PDB entry 3S36 | X-ray diffraction, 3.20 A resolution | chains L and H of the 3 polymer chains in the assembly

# Chain L
Protein: 1121B light chain
Organism: Mus musculus, Homo sapiens
Sequence (214 residues; row label = number of the first residue in the row):
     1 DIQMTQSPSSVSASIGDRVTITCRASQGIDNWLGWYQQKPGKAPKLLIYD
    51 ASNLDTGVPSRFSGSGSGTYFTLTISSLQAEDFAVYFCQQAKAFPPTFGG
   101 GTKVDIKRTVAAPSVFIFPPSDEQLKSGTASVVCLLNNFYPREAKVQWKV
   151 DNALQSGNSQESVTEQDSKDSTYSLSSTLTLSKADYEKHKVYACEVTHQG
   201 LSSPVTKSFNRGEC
Disulfides: Cys23-Cys88, Cys134-Cys194

# Chain H
Protein: 1121B heavy chain
Organism: Mus musculus, Homo sapiens
Sequence (221 residues; row label = number of the first residue in the row):
     1 EVQLVQSGGGLVKPGGSLRLSCAASGFTFSSYSMNWVRQAPGKGLEWVSS
    51 ISSSSSYIYYADSVKGRFTISRDNAKNSLYLQMNSLRAEDTAVYYCARVT
   101 DAFDIWGQGTMVTVSSASTKGPSVFPLAPSSKSTSGGTAALGCLVKDYFP
   151 EPVTVSWNSGALTSGVHTFPAVLQSSGLYSLSSVVTVPSSSLGTQTYICN
   201 VNHKPSNTKVDKRVEPKSCAA
Unresolved in the structure: 1, 131-136
Disulfides: Cys22-Cys96, Cys143-Cys199

# Interface between chain L and chain H
Disulfides between the chains: Cys214(L)-Cys219(H)
Residue-residue contacts - 67 pairs, chain L then chain H:
  Trp32(L) - Asp101(H)
  Tyr36(L) - Ala102(H)
  Tyr36(L) - Phe103(H)  hydrogen bond (side chain-backbone)
  Tyr36(L) - Trp106(H)  hydrophobic
  Gln38(L) - Gln39(H)  hydrogen bond
  Gln38(L) - Tyr95(H)  hydrogen bond
  Lys42(L) - Tyr95(H)
  Ala43(L) - Tyr95(H)  hydrophobic
  Ala43(L) - Gly107(H)
  Pro44(L) - Leu45(H)  hydrophobic
  Pro44(L) - Trp106(H)  hydrogen bond (backbone-side chain)
  Leu46(L) - Ala102(H)  hydrophobic
  Leu46(L) - Phe103(H)
  Leu46(L) - Asp104(H)
  Tyr49(L) - Asp101(H)
  Tyr49(L) - Ala102(H)  hydrophobic
  Asp50(L) - Asp101(H)
  Phe87(L) - Leu45(H)  hydrophobic
  Gln89(L) - Phe103(H)
  Phe94(L) - Trp47(H)  hydrophobic
  Phe94(L) - Tyr59(H)  hydrophobic
  Phe94(L) - Tyr60(H)
  Pro96(L) - Trp47(H)  hydrophobic
  Phe98(L) - Leu45(H)
  Phe116(L) - Ala140(H)  hydrophobic
  Phe118(L) - Leu127(H)
  Phe118(L) - Ala128(H)
  Phe118(L) - Ala140(H)
  Pro119(L) - Ala220(H)
  Ser121(L) - Phe125(H)
  Ser121(L) - Pro126(H)
  Glu123(L) - Val124(H)
  Glu123(L) - Pro126(H)
  Glu123(L) - Lys212(H)  salt bridge
  Gln124(L) - Phe125(H)
  Gln124(L) - Lys146(H)
  Ser131(L) - Leu144(H)
  Ser131(L) - Lys146(H)
  Leu135(L) - Phe169(H)  hydrophobic
  Leu135(L) - Val184(H)  hydrophobic
  Asn137(L) - His167(H)  hydrogen bond
  Asn137(L) - Thr186(H)
  Asn138(L) - His167(H)
  Gln160(L) - Val172(H)
  Gln160(L) - Leu173(H)
  Ser162(L) - Phe169(H)
  Ser162(L) - Pro170(H)  hydrogen bond (side chain-backbone)
  Ser162(L) - Val172(H)
  Val163(L) - Pro170(H)
  Thr164(L) - Thr168(H)
  Thr164(L) - Phe169(H)
  Thr164(L) - Pro170(H)
  Ser174(L) - His167(H)  hydrogen bond
  Ser174(L) - Phe169(H)
  Leu175(L) - Phe169(H)
  Ser176(L) - Phe169(H)
  Phe209(L) - Ala220(H)
  Phe209(L) - Ala221(H)
  Asn210(L) - Ala220(H)
  Asn210(L) - Ala221(H)  hydrogen bond (backbone-backbone)
  Gly212(L) - Ala220(H)
  Glu213(L) - Ser218(H)
  Glu213(L) - Cys219(H)
  Glu213(L) - Ala220(H)  hydrogen bond (backbone-backbone)
  Glu213(L) - Ala221(H)  hydrogen bond (backbone-backbone)
  Cys214(L) - Ser218(H)
  Cys214(L) - Cys219(H)  disulfide
Also at the interface, not in a pair above, chain L (42 interface residues in all): Asp55, Pro95, Gly100, Val133, Glu161, Thr178
Also at the interface, not in a pair above, chain H (41 interface residues in all): Val37, Gly44, Gln108, Pro129, Thr138, Leu141, Gln174, Ser182

# In short
Chain L and chain H form an interface of 42 and 41 residues respectively; the contacts include 1 disulfide
bond, 10 hydrogen bonds and 1 salt bridge. Among the polar pairs are Glu123(L)-Lys212(H), Tyr36(L)-Phe103(H)
and Gln38(L)-Gln39(H).
Here chain L is 1121B light chain and chain H is 1121B heavy chain, both from Mus musculus, Homo sapiens.
Entry 3S36 (Structural basis for the function of two anti-VEGF receptor antibodies) was determined by X-ray
diffraction (same publication as 3S34, 3S35 and 3S37).
